Entry 3EGA (X-ray diffraction, 1.80 A resolution); this record covers chain A.

[Chain A]
Molecule: Protein pellino homolog 2
Organism: Homo sapiens
Notes: fragment: FHA domain
UniProtKB: Q9HAT8 (PELI2_HUMAN); numbering as in UniProt (aligned over 15-275)
Sequence (263 residues; numbered 13 to 275; the number before each row is that of its first residue):
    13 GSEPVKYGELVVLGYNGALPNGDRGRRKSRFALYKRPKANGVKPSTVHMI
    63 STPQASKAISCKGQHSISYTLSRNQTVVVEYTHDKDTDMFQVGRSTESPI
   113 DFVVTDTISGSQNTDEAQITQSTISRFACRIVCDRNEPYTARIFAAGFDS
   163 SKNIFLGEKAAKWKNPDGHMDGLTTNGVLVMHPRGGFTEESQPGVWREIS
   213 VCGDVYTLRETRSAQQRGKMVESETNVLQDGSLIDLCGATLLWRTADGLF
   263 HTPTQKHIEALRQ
Disordered / not traced: 13-14, 28-37, 120-129, 197-201, 259-275
Construct notes: expression tag (13-14); engineered mutation Mse-61 (Val in Q9HAT8), Mse-232 (Leu in Q9HAT8)
Modified residues: Mse-61, Mse-101, Mse-182, Mse-193, Mse-232 (selenomethionine; parent Met)
Swiss-Prot annotation at these positions:
  - mutagenesis: Arg-106 (R106A: Abolishes binding to IRAK1), Thr-187 (T187A: Abolishes binding to IRAK1; when associated with A-188), Asn-188 (N188A: Abolishes binding to IRAK1; when associated with A-187)
From the paper describing this entry:
  - mutagenesis - R106A, T187A/N188A: abolished binding to IRAK1
  - mutagenesis - R106A: abolished binding to Rad9(pT192) peptide

[Overview]
From UniProt: 3 mutagenesis sites. The paper reports that R106A and T187A/N188A abolish binding to IRAK1;
R106A abolishes binding to Rad9(pT192) peptide.
Chain A is Protein pellino homolog 2 (Homo sapiens); the structure, Crystal structure of Pellino2 FHA Domain
at 1.8 Angstroms resolution, was determined by X-ray diffraction (same publication as 3EGB).
